PDB entry 4ZQ9 | X-ray diffraction, 2.60 A resolution | chains A and D of the 5 polymer chains in the assembly

== Chain A ==
Name: Protein Rep68
Organism: Adeno-associated virus 2 (isolate Srivastava/1982)
Notes: EC 3.6.4.12; fragment: Origin binding domain
Reference sequence: P03132 (REP68_AAV2S); residues 1-208 here = UniProt positions 1-208
Amino-acid sequence (211 residues; numbered -2 to 208; the number before each row is that of its first residue; numbers below 1 keep their minus sign (Gly-2 is residue -2)):
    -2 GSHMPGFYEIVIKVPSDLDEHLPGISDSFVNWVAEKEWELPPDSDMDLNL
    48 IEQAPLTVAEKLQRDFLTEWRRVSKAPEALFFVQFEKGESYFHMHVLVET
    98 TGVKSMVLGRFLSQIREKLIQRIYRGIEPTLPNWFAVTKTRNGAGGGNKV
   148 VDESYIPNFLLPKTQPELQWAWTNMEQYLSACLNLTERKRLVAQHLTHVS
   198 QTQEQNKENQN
Disordered / not traced: -2 to 1, 15-21, 194-208
Construct notes: expression tag (-2 to 0); conflict Glu17 (Gly in P03132); engineered mutation Ser151 (Cys in P03132), Phe156 (Tyr in P03132)
Curated features (UniProtKB/Swiss-Prot):
  - motif: His90 to His92 (RCR-2)
  - binding site (a divalent metal cation): Glu83, His90, His92
Ligand contacts: Mn2+ (MN): Glu83, His90, His92, Lys160
Reported in the primary citation:
  - binding site for the 21-nt DNA strand (chain D): Arg107, Arg138, Ala141
  - binding site for the 21-nt DNA strand: Arg138, Gly142
  - specificity-determining residues: Arg107, Arg138, Ala141, Gly142

== Chain D ==
Molecule: 21-nt DNA strand
Sequence (21 nucleotides; numbered 1 to 21; the number before each row is that of its first residue):
     1 GCGCTCGCTCGCTCGCTGGGC

== Interface between chain A and chain D ==
Pairs across the interface - 14 pairs, chain A then chain D:
  Lys101(A) - DC10(D)  salt bridge to the phosphate
  Met103(A) - DT9(D)  phosphate contact
  Val104(A) - DC10(D)  sugar contact
  Val104(A) - DG11(D)  sugar contact
  Arg107(A) - DT9(D)  hydrogen bond to the base
  Arg107(A) - DC10(D)  hydrogen bond to the base
  Arg107(A) - DG11(D)  hydrogen bond to the sugar
  Phe108(A) - DG11(D)  phosphate contact
  Gln111(A) - DC12(D)  hydrogen bond to the phosphate
  Arg138(A) - DC2(D)  base contact
  Arg138(A) - DG3(D)  hydrogen bond to the base
  Arg138(A) - DC4(D)  base contact
  Ala141(A) - DC4(D)  hydrogen bond to the base
  Gly142(A) - DC4(D)  base contact
Also at the interface, not in a pair above, chain A (11 interface residues in all): Asn139, Gly140
Also at the interface, not in a pair above, chain D (8 interface residues in all): DT5

== Summary ==
11 residues of chain A face 8 of chain D across their interface, with 6 hydrogen bonds and 1 salt bridge.
Among the polar pairs are Arg107(A)-DT9(D), Arg107(A)-DC10(D) and Arg138(A)-DG3(D). The paper reports a
binding site for the 21-nt DNA strand (chain D) at Arg107(A), Arg138(A) and Ala141(A); a binding site for the
21-nt DNA strand at Arg138(A) and Gly142(A).
Chain A is Protein Rep68 (Adeno-associated virus 2 (isolate Srivastava/1982)) and chain D is a 21-nt DNA
strand; the structure, X-ray structure of AAV-2 OBD bound to AAVS1 site 3:1, was determined by X-ray
diffraction (same publication as 5BYG).
